PDB entry 4GFT | X-ray diffraction, 1.60 A resolution | chains A and B

# Chain A
Protein: Myosin A tail domain interacting protein
From: Plasmodium falciparum 3D7
Notes: fragment: c-terminal domain
UniProtKB: Q8I4W8 (Q8I4W8_PLAF7); numbering as in UniProt (aligned over 137-204)
Chain sequence (69 residues; row label = number of the first residue in the row):
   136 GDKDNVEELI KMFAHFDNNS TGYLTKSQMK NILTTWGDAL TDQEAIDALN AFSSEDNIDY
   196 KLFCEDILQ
Disordered / not traced: 136-139, 172-173
Construct notes: expression tag (136); engineered mutation Ser155 (Cys in Q8I4W8)

# Chain B
Protein: Nanobody
From: Lama glama
Notes: antibody fragment or engineered binder
Chain sequence (135 residues; row label = number of the first residue in the row):
     2 EVQLQESGGG TVQPGGSLKL SCSAAPERAF SNYAMGWFRQ APGQEREFVA GITGSGRSQY
    62 YADSVKGRFT ISRDNAMNAV YLQMNSVKAE DTAVYYCAAR VVPVFSDSTK GYVYWGQGTQ
   122 VTVSSHHHHH HEPEA
Disordered / not traced: 128-136
Modified / non-standard residues: Glu2 (pyroglutamic acid; PCA)
Cystine bridges: Cys23-Cys98

# Interface between chain A and chain B
Contacting residue pairs (23; chain A residue first):
  Ala174(A) - Arg29(B)  hydrogen bond (backbone-side chain)
  Leu175(A) - Val102(B)
  Thr176(A) - Glu2(B)
  Thr176(A) - Arg29(B)
  Gln178(A) - Glu2(B)
  Glu179(A) - Glu2(B)  hydrogen bond (side chain-backbone)
  Glu179(A) - Arg29(B)  salt bridge
  Glu179(A) - Tyr34(B)  hydrogen bond
  Glu179(A) - Tyr115(B)
  Asp182(A) - Glu2(B)
  Asp182(A) - Val114(B)
  Asp182(A) - Tyr115(B)  hydrogen bond
  Ala183(A) - Val114(B)
  Asp201(A) - Arg101(B)  hydrogen bond (backbone-side chain)
  Asp201(A) - Lys111(B)
  Asp201(A) - Gly112(B)
  Ile202(A) - Arg101(B)  hydrogen bond (backbone-side chain)
  Ile202(A) - Val102(B)  hydrophobic
  Ile202(A) - Val103(B)
  Ile202(A) - Lys111(B)
  Leu203(A) - Val103(B)
  Gln204(A) - Arg101(B)  hydrogen bond (backbone-side chain)
  Gln204(A) - Val105(B)
Interface residues without a listed pair, chain A (12 interface residues in all): Ala186
Interface residues without a listed pair, chain B (14 interface residues in all): Glu28, Phe106, Tyr113

# Overview
12 residues of chain A and 14 residues of chain B are in contact, with 7 hydrogen bonds and 1 salt bridge.
Polar contacts include Glu179(A)-Arg29(B), Ala174(A)-Arg29(B) and Glu179(A)-Glu2(B).
Chain A is Myosin A tail domain interacting protein (Plasmodium falciparum 3D7) and chain B is Nanobody (Lama
glama); the structure, Malaria invasion machinery protein-Nanobody complex, was determined by X-ray
diffraction, deposited together with 4GGN.
